PDB entry 5H9W | X-ray diffraction, 2.60 A resolution | chain A

== Chain A ==
Name: Ribonuclease ZC3H12A
Source organism: Mus musculus
Notes: EC 3.1.-.-; fragment: PIN domain
UniProt: Q5D1E7 (ZC12A_MOUSE); numbering as in UniProt (aligned over 134-339)
Amino-acid sequence (210 residues; numbered 130 to 339; the number before each row is that of its first residue):
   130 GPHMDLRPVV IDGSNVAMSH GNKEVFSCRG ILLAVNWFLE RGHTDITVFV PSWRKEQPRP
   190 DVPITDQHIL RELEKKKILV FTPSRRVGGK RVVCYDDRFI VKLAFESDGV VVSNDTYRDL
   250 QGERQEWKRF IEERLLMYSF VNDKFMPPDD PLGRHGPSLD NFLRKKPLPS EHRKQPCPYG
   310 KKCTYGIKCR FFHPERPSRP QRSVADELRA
Disordered / not traced: 130-133, 296-339
Differences from the reference sequence: expression tag (130-133)
Ion coordination: Na+: A146, M147, H149, N151, V154
Swiss-Prot annotation at these positions:
  - zinc finger: H301 to E324 (C3H1-type)
  - region: R214 to R220 (RNA binding)
  - binding site (Mg(2+)): D226
  - mutagenesis: R136 (R136A: Reduces MALT1-dependent cleavage and degradation in T-cells), D141 (D141N: Loss of RNase activity. Loss of mRNAs and miRNAs degradation. Loss of protein deubiquitination and suppression of inhibition on JNK and NF-kappa-B signaling pathway activation ...), C157 (C157A: Loss of protein deubiquitination and suppression of inhibition on JNK and NF-kappa-B signaling pathway activation. Loss of the ability to inhibit stress granule (SG) formation ...), R158 (R158A: Reduces MALT1-dependent cleavage and degradation in T-cells), R214 (R214A: Reduces MALT1-dependent cleavage and degradation in T-cells), D225 to D226 (Increases ICOS surface expression), D225 (D225A: Loss of RNase activity, no loss of protein deubiquitination and ability to inhibit stress granule (SG) formation under stress; when associated with A-226), D226 (D226A: Loss of RNase activity and no loss of protein deubiquitination; when associated with A-226), D278 (D278A: Loss of inhibition on JNK and NF-kappa-B signaling pathway activation; when associated with A-279), D279 (D279A: Loss of inhibition on JNK and NF-kappa-B signaling pathway activation; when associated with A-278), C306 (C306R: Loss of protein deubiquitination and suppression of inhibition on JNK and NF-kappa-B signaling pathway activations. No loss of RNase activity)
Reported in the primary citation:
  - catalytic residues: D226, D244
  - mutagenesis - D226N/D244N: abolished catalytic activity
  - mutagenesis - P212A, R214A, D278R: abolished catalytic activity on IL-6 mRNA
  - mutagenesis - W182A, R183A, K219A, R247A: decreased catalytic activity on IL-6 mRNA
  - mutagenesis - W182A, R183A, R214A: decreased catalytic activity on Regnase-1 mRNA
  - mutagenesis - K152A, R158A, R188A, R200A, K204A, K206A, K257A, R258A: unchanged catalytic activity
  - mutagenesis - R215E: unchanged binding to monomer/dimer equilibrium
  - mutagenesis - K184A, R215A, R220A: decreased catalytic activity on both target mRNAs

== Summary ==
A146, M147, H149, N151 and V154 form the Na+ site. UniProt lists Mg2+-binding residue D226 and 10 mutagenesis
sites. From the paper: catalytic residues D226 and D244; W182A, R183A and K219A, among others, reduce
catalytic activity on IL-6 mRNA; 20 substitutions were tested in all.
Chain A is Ribonuclease ZC3H12A (Mus musculus); the structure, Crystal structure of Regnase PIN domain, form
II, was determined by X-ray diffraction (same publication as 5H9V).
